1S3W - chain A; structure by X-ray diffraction, 1.90 A resolution.

== Chain A ==
Name: Dihydrofolate reductase
Source organism: Homo sapiens
Notes: EC 1.5.1.3
Reference sequence: P00374 (DYR_HUMAN); numbering as in UniProt (aligned over 1-186)
Sequence (186 residues; each row starts with the number of its first residue):
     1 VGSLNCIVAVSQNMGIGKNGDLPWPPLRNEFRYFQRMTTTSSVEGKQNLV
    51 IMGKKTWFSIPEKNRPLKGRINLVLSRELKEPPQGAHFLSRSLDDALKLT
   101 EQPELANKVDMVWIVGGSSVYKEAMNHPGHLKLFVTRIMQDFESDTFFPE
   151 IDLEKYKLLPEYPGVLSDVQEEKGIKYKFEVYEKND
Residues lining bound ligands:
  - NADP (NAP; NADP nicotinamide-adenine-dinucleotide phosphate): Val8, Ala9, Ile16, Gly17, Lys18, Gly20, Asp21, Leu22, Trp24, Gly53, Lys54, Lys55, Thr56, Ser59, Leu75, Ser76, Arg77, Glu78, Arg91, Ser92, Leu93, Val115, Gly116, Gly117, Ser118, Ser119, Val120, Tyr121, Glu123, Thr146
  - Human (TQT; 6-(octahydro-1H-indol-1-ylmethyl)decahydroquinazoline-2,4-diamine): Ile7, Val8, Ala9, Gly20, Asp21, Leu22, Glu30, Phe31, Phe34, Gln35, Ser59, Ile60, Pro61, Asn64, Leu67, Val115, Tyr121, Thr136

== Overview ==
Bound to chain A: NADP and Human.
Chain A is Dihydrofolate reductase (Homo sapiens); the structure, Structure Determination of
Tetrahydroquinazoline Antifoaltes in Complex with Human and Pneumocystis carinii Dihydrofolate Reductase:
Correlations of ..., was determined by X-ray diffraction, deposited together with 1S3U, 1S3V and 1S3Y.
